5THC - chains A and D of the 6 polymer chains in the assembly; structure by X-ray diffraction, 2.79 A resolution.

# Chain A
Molecule: Hemagglutinin HA1 chain
Source organism: Influenza A virus
UniProt: A0A0J9X252 (A0A0J9X252_9INFA); the construct lacks a stretch of the UniProt sequence and is renumbered around it, so the offset changes along the chain: 7-129 = UniProt 1-123; 130-158 = UniProt 125-153; 159-263 = UniProt 156-260; 265-276 = UniProt 261-272; 1 more segments
Sequence (323 residues; row label = number of the first residue in the row; note: 1 number in that range is skipped by the numbering (no residue carries it; nothing is unmodelled there); a row labelled like 158A-158B holds insertion residues (158A, then the next letters in order)):
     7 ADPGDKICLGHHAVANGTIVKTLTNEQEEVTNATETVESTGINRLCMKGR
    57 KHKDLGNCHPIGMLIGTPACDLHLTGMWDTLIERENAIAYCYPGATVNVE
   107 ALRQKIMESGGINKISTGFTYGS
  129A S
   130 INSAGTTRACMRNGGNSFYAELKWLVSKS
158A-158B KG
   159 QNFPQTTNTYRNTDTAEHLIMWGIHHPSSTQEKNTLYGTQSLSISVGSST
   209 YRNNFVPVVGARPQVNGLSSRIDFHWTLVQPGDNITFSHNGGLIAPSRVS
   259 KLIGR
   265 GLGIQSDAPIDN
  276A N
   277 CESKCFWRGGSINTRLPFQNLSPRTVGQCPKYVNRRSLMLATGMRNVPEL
Disordered / not traced: 7-10, 326
Construct notes: engineered mutation Thr193 (Asp190 in A0A0J9X252), Leu226 (Gln223 in A0A0J9X252), Ser228 (Gly225 in A0A0J9X252)
Disulfides: Cys52-Cys277, Cys64-Cys76, Cys97-Cys139, Cys281-Cys305
Covalently attached groups: N-acetylglucosamine (NAG) linked to Asn242
From the paper describing this entry:
  - mutagenesis - Q226L/G228S, G228S: abolished binding to alpha2-3 sialosides
  - mutagenesis - Q226L/G228S: unchanged binding to human-type alpha2-6 receptors

# Chain D
Molecule: Hemagglutinin HA2 chain
Source organism: Influenza A virus
UniProt: A0A0J9X253 (A0A0J9X253_9INFA); residue numbers follow UniProt; this construct covers 2-174
Sequence (180 residues; each row starts with the number of its first residue):
     2 LFGAIAGFLENGWEGMVDGWYGFRHQNAQGTGQAADYKSTQAAIDQITGK
    52 LNRLVEKTNTEFESIESEFSEIEHQIGNVINWTKDSITDIWTYQAELLVA
   102 MENQHTIDMADSEMLNLYERVRKQLRQNAEEDGKGCFEIYHACDDSCMES
   152 IRNNTYDHSQYREEALLNRLNINSGRLVPR
Disordered / not traced: 173-181
Construct notes: expression tag (175-181)
Disulfides: Cys144-Cys148
Covalently attached groups: N-acetylglucosamine (NAG) linked to Asn82

# How chain A and chain D interact
Residue-residue contacts (11):
  Thr28(A) with Arg54(D)
  Leu29(A) with Gly50(D); Lys51(D); Arg54(D), hydrogen bond (backbone-side chain); Glu103(D)
  Thr30(A) with Gln47(D); Gly50(D); Lys51(D); His106(D)
  Glu32(A) with Glu57(D)
  Arg311(A) with Thr59(D)
Also at the interface, not in a pair above, chain D (10 interface residues in all): Asp46, Asn53

# In short
The interface between chain A and chain D involves 5 residues on one side and 10 on the other; the contacts
include 1 hydrogen bond. Its one hydrogen-bonded contact is Leu29(A)-Arg54(D). From the paper: Q226L/G228S and
G228S of chain A abolish binding to alpha2-3 sialosides; Q226L/G228S of chain A leave binding to human-type
alpha2-6 receptors unchanged.
Here chain A is Hemagglutinin HA1 chain and chain D is Hemagglutinin HA2 chain, both from Influenza A virus.
Entry 5THC (Crystal structure of H10 hemagglutinin mutant (T193D-Q226L-G228S) from Jiangxi-Donghu (2013) H10N8
influenza virus in complex with ...) was determined by X-ray diffraction (same publication as 5TGO, 5TGU,
5TGV, 5TH0, 5TH1, 5THB and 5THF).
